PDB entry 9L41 | electron microscopy, 2.99 A resolution | chains R and D of the 9 polymer chains in the assembly

# Chain R
Molecule: Protocadherin-10
From: Homo sapiens
UniProt: Q9P2E7 (PCD10_HUMAN); residues 1-96 here correspond to UniProt positions 19-114 (UniProt number = residue number + 18)
Sequence (96 residues; each row starts with the number of its first residue):
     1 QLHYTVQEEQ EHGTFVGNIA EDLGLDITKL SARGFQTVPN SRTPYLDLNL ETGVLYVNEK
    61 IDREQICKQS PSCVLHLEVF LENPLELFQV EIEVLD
Disulfide bonds: C67-C73
Reported in the primary citation:
  - conformationally variable residues (loop rearrangement): C67 to C73

# Chain D
Molecule: Structural polyprotein
From: Western equine encephalitis virus
UniProt: C7EPG2 (C7EPG2_WEEV); residues 5-422 here correspond to UniProt positions 320-737 (UniProt number = residue number + 315)
Sequence (418 residues; each row starts with the number of its first residue):
     5 SITDDFTLTS PYLGFCPYCR HSTPCFSPIK IENVWDESDD GSIRIQVSAQ FGYNQAGTAD
    65 VTKFRYMSFD HDHDIKEDSM EKIAISTSGP CRRLGHKGYF LLAQCPPGDS VTVSITSGAS
   125 ENSCTVEKKI RRKFVGREEY LFPPVHGKLV KCHVYDHLKE TSAGYITMHR PGPHAYKSYL
   185 EEASGEVYIK PPSGKNVTYE CKCGDYSTGI VSTRTKMNGC TKAKQCIAYK SDQTKWVFNS
   245 PDLIRHTDHS VQGKLHIPFR LTPTVCPVPL AHTPTVTKWF KGITLHLTAM RPTLLTTRKL
   305 GLRADATAEW ITGSTSRNFS VGREGLEYVW GNHEPVRVWA QESAPGDPHG WPHEIIIHYY
   365 HRHPVYTVIV LCGVALAILV GTASSAACIA KARRDCLTPY ALAPNATVPT ALAVLCCI
Disulfide bonds: C20-C128, C23-C29, C95-C109, C156-C270, C205-C230, C207-C224

# Chain R / chain D interface
Contacting residue pairs (15; chain R residue first):
  P39(R) with D160(D); H161(D), hydrogen bond (backbone-backbone); T266(D)
  N40(R) with D44(D); V158(D); Y159(D); H161(D)
  S41(R) with H161(D)
  R42(R) with D160(D), salt bridge
  K68(R) with E85(D), salt bridge
  F80(R) with V269(D), hydrophobic
  E82(R) with K155(D), salt bridge
  L85(R) with L153(D); K155(D); V269(D), hydrophobic
Other interface residues (no listed pair), chain R (10 interface residues in all): V38, E86
Other interface residues (no listed pair), chain D (11 interface residues in all): T268
Interface features reported in the paper:
  - residue pairs: E82(R)-K155(D) (hydrogen bond), L85(R)-L153(D) (hydrophobic contact)
  - interface residues, chain R: V38(R)

# In short
Chain R and chain D form an interface of 10 and 11 residues respectively; the contacts include 1 hydrogen bond
and 3 salt bridges. Polar pairs include R42(R)-D160(D), K68(R)-E85(D) and E82(R)-K155(D). The paper describes
a hydrogen bond between E82(R) and K155(D); a hydrophobic contact between L85(R) and L153(D). The paper
reports the interface residue V38(R); conformational variability at C67(R).
Here chain R is Protocadherin-10 (Homo sapiens) and chain D is Structural polyprotein (Western equine
encephalitis virus). Entry 9L41 (Structure of WEEV strain 71V1658 virus-like particles (VLPs) in complex with
human PCDH10 extracellular cadherin repeats ...) was determined by electron microscopy, deposited together
with 9L3V.
